Entry 8QPK (electron microscopy, 4.20 A resolution (low resolution: residue-level contacts below are approximate; hydrogen-bond / salt-bridge calls are withheld)); this record covers chains R and 4 of the 16 polymer chains in the assembly.

== Chain R ==
Protein: RNA-binding protein 42
Source organism: Homo sapiens
Reference sequence: Q9BTD8 (RBM42_HUMAN); numbering as in UniProt (aligned over 1-480)
Chain sequence (480 residues; row label = number of the first residue in the row):
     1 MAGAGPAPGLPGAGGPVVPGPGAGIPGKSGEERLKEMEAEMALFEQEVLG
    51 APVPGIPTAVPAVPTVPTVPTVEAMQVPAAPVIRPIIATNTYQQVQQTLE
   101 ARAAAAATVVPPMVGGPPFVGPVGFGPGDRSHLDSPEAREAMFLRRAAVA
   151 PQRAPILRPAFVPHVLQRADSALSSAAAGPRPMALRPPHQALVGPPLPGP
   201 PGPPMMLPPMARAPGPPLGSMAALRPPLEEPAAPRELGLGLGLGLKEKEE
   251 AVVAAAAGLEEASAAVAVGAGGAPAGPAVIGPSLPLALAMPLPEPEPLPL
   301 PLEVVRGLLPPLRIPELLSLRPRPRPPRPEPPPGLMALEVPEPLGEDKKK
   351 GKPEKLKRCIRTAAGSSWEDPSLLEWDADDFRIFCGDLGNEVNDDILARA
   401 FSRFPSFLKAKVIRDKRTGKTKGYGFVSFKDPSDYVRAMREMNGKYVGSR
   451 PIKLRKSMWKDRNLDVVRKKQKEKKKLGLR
Not modelled in the structure: 1-368, 475-480
Curated features (UniProtKB/Swiss-Prot):
  - modified residue: Ala2 (N-acetylalanine), Ser135 (Phosphoserine), Arg153 (Asymmetric dimethylarginine), Arg158 (Asymmetric dimethylarginine), Arg168 (Asymmetric dimethylarginine), Arg181 (Asymmetric dimethylarginine)

== Chain 4 ==
Molecule: U4 snRNA
Source organism: Homo sapiens
Sequence (144 nucleotides; row label = number of the first residue in the row):
     1 AGCUUUGCGCAGUGGCAGUAUCGUAGCCAAUGAGGUCUAUCCGAGGCGCG
    51 AUUAUUGCUAAUUGAAAACUUUUCCCAAUACCCCGCCGUGACGACUUGCA
   101 AUAUAGUCGGCACUGGCAAUUUUUGACAGUCUCUACGGAGACUG
Not modelled in the structure: 53-54, 71-72, 81-144

== Interface between chain R and chain 4 ==
Pairs across the interface (12):
  Gly386(R) with A68(4)
  Asp387(R) with A68(4)
  Ile413(R) with U70(4)
  Lys422(R) with A68(4)
  Gly423(R) with A68(4)
  Tyr424(R) with A68(4)
  Phe426(R) with C69(4); U70(4)
  Arg455(R) with C69(4)
  Ser457(R) with C69(4)
  Met458(R) with C69(4)
  Trp459(R) with C69(4)
Interface residues without a listed pair, chain R (14 interface residues in all): Arg382, Lys411, Lys416
Interface residues without a listed pair, chain 4 (4 interface residues in all): U73

== In short ==
14 residues of chain R face 4 of chain 4 across their interface.
Chain R is RNA-binding protein 42 and chain 4 is U4 snRNA, both from Homo sapiens; the structure, Cryo-EM
Structure of Pre-B+5'ss Complex (core part), was determined by electron microscopy, deposited together with
8QOZ, 8QP8, 8QP9, 8QPA, 8QPB and 8QPE.
